9CRU - chains B and K of the 11 polymer chains in the assembly; structure by electron microscopy, 3.89 A resolution.

[Chain B]
Name: Vesicular-fusion protein SEC18
From: Saccharomyces cerevisiae
UniProt: P18759 (SEC18_YEAST); residues 1-758 here = UniProt positions 1-758
Sequence (761 residues; each row starts with the number of its first residue; numbers below 1 keep their minus sign (Gly-2 is residue -2)):
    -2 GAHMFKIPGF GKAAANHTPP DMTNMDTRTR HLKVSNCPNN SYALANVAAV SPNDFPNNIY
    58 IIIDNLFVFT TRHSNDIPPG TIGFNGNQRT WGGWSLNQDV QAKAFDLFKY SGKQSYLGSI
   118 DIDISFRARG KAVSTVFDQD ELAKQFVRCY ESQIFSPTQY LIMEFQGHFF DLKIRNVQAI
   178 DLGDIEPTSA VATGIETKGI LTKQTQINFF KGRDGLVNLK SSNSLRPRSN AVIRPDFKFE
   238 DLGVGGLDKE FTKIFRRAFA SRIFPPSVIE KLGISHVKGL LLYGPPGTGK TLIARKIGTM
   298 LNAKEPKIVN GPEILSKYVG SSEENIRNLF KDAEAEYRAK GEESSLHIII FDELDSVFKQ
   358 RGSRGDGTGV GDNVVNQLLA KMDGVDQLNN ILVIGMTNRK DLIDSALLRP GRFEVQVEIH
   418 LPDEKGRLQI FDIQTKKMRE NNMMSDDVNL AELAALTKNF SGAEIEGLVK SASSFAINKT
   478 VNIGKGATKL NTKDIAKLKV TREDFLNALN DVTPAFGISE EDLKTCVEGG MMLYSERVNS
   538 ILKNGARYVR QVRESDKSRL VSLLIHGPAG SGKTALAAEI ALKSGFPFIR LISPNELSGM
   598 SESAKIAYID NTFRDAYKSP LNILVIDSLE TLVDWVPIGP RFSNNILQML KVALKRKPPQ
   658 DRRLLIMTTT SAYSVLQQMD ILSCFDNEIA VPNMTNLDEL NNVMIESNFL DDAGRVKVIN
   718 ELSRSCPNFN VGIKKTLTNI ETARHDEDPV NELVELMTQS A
Unresolved in the structure: -2 to 17, 124-126, 479-488
Sequence notes: expression tag (-2 to 0)
Curated features (UniProtKB/Swiss-Prot):
  - binding site (ATP): Gly281 to Thr288, Gly564 to Thr571
  - modified residue: Ser226 (Phosphoserine)
Ligand contacts:
  - ATP (adenosine-5'-triphosphate), molecule 1: Val241, Gly242, Leu244, Pro282, Pro283, Gly284, Thr285, Gly286, Lys287, Thr288, Leu289, Arg292, Asn395, Ile427, Ile430, Gln431, Ala460, Glu463
  - ATP, molecule 2: Val524, Gly526, Gly527, Met528, Met529, Tyr531, Val535, Ala566, Gly567, Ser568, Gly569, Lys570, Thr571, Ala572, Leu573, Ser625, Ile730, Lys731
Reported in the primary citation:
  - binding site for ATP: Arg406, Arg409
  - conformationally variable residues (loop rearrangement): Asp349, Glu350

[Chain K]
Name: Protein SSO1
From: Saccharomyces cerevisiae
UniProt: P32867 (SSO1_YEAST); residues 1-265 here = UniProt positions 1-265
Sequence (269 residues; each row starts with the number of its first residue; numbers below 1 keep their minus sign (Gly-3 is residue -3)):
    -3 GASHMSYNNP YQLETPFEES YELDEGSSAI GAEGHDFVGF MNKISQINRD LDKYDHTINQ
    57 VDSLHKRLLT EVNEEQASHL RHSLDNFVAQ ATDLQFKLKN EIKSAQRDGI HDTNKQAQAE
   117 NSRQRFLKLI QDYRIVDSNY KEENKEQAKR QYMIIQPEAT EDEVEAAISD VGGQQIFSQA
   177 LLNANRRGEA KTALAEVQAR HQELLKLEKS MAELTQLFND MEELVIEQQE NVDVIDKNVE
   237 DAQLDVEQGV GHTDKAVKSA RKARKNKIR
Unresolved in the structure: -3 to 33, 258-265
Sequence notes: expression tag (-3 to 0)

[Interface between chain B and chain K]
Residue-residue contacts - 21 pairs, chain B then chain K:
  Lys314(B) - Gln171(K)
  Lys314(B) - Ile172(K)
  Tyr315(B) - Ile172(K)  hydrophobic
  Val316(B) - Ile172(K)  hydrogen bond (backbone-backbone)
  Val316(B) - Phe173(K)  hydrophobic
  Thr365(B) - Gln171(K)
  Gly636(B) - Gln152(K)  hydrogen bond (backbone-side chain)
  Pro637(B) - Tyr148(K)
  Gln675(B) - Tyr148(K)
  Arg721(B) - Glu116(K)  salt bridge
  Arg721(B) - Gln120(K)  hydrogen bond
  Arg721(B) - Leu123(K)
  Ser722(B) - Leu123(K)
  Glu744(B) - Lys99(K)  salt bridge
  Asn748(B) - Gln102(K)  hydrogen bond
  Asn748(B) - Arg119(K)
  Glu749(B) - Lys95(K)  salt bridge
  Glu752(B) - Lys95(K)  salt bridge
  Thr755(B) - Leu123(K)
  Thr755(B) - Arg130(K)  hydrogen bond (backbone-side chain)
  Ala758(B) - Arg130(K)
Interface residues without a listed pair, chain B (17 interface residues in all): Trp632, Gln756
Interface residues without a listed pair, chain K (17 interface residues in all): Gln91, Ile126, Met149, Ser174
The authors on this interface:
  - interface residues, chain B: Tyr315(B)

[In short]
The chain B/chain K interface involves 17 residues from each chain; the contacts include 5 hydrogen bonds and
4 salt bridges. Among the polar pairs are Arg721(B)-Glu116(K), Glu744(B)-Lys99(K) and Glu749(B)-Lys95(K).
Ligands of chain B: ATP. From the paper: a binding site for ATP at Arg406(B) and Arg409(B); the interface
residue Tyr315(B).
Chain B is Vesicular-fusion protein SEC18 and chain K is Protein SSO1, both from Saccharomyces cerevisiae; the
structure, Y20S (Sec18-Sec17-Sec9-Sso1-Snc1) EDTA - Class 1, was determined by electron microscopy (same
publication as 9CRX, 9N22, 9NG2, 9NLU, 9NLW, 9NLY, 9NLZ and 9NM1).
